Entry 6TCC (X-ray diffraction, 1.05 A resolution); this record covers chain A.

Chain A:
Protein: ribonuclease UK114
Organism: Salmo salar
UniProtKB: A0A1S3KNQ3 (A0A1S3KNQ3_SALSA); numbering as in UniProt (aligned over 1-136)
Chain sequence (136 residues; row label = number of the first residue in the row):
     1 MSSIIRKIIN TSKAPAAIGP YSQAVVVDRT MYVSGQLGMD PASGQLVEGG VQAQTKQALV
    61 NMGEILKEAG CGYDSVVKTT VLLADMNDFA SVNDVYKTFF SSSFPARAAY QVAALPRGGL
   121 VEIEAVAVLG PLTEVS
Disordered / not traced: 1, 136
What the authors report for this chain:
  - self-association interface (contacts with another copy of this molecule): Ile-4 to Arg-6, Pro-131 to Val-135
  - binding site for acetate ion: Tyr-21, Arg-107, Glu-122

Summary:
The paper reports a binding site for acetate ion at Tyr-21, Arg-107 and Glu-122; a self-association interface
involving Ile-4 and Pro-131.
Chain A is ribonuclease UK114 (Salmo salar); the structure, Crystal structure of Salmo salar RidA-1, was
determined by X-ray diffraction, deposited together with 6TCD.
